6S8B - chains F and U of the 35 polymer chains in the assembly; structure by electron microscopy, 2.41 A resolution.

# Chain F
Name: CRISPR-associated RAMP protein, Cmr4 family
Source organism: Sulfolobus islandicus (strain REY15A)
Reference sequence: F0NDX6 (F0NDX6_SULIR); numbering as in UniProt (aligned over 1-286)
Sequence (286 residues; numbered 1 to 286; the number before each row is that of its first residue):
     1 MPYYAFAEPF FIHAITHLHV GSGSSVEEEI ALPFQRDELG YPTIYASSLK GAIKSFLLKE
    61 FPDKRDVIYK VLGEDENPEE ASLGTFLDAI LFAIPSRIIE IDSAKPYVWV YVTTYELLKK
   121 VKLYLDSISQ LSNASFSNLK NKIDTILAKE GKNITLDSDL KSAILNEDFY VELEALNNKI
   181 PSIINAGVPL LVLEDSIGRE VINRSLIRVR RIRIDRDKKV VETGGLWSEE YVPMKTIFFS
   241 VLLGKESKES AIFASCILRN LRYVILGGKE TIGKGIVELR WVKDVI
Unresolved in the structure: 1
Construct notes: conflict Ala31 (Asp in F0NDX6)

# Chain U
Molecule: Cognate target RNA
Source organism: Sulfolobus islandicus REY15A
Sequence (46 nucleotides; each row starts with the number of its first residue):
     1 UGUUAAGUCU GGUUUCCCUC CAGGGUAUCU AAGCUUUGAA AAAAAA
Unresolved in the structure: 1, 46

# Chain F / chain U interface
Residue-residue contacts (16):
  Glu29(F) - U30(U)  sugar contact
  Ile30(F) - C29(U)  base contact
  Ile30(F) - U30(U)  hydrogen bond to the phosphate
  Leu32(F) - U30(U)  base contact
  Arg210(F) - C29(U)  base contact
  Val221(F) - U28(U)  base contact
  Glu222(F) - U28(U)  hydrogen bond to the sugar
  Thr223(F) - U28(U)  sugar contact
  Gly224(F) - U28(U)  hydrogen bond to the sugar
  Gly224(F) - C29(U)  phosphate contact
  Gly224(F) - U30(U)  hydrogen bond to the sugar
  Gly225(F) - U28(U)  sugar contact
  Leu226(F) - U28(U)  base contact
  Leu226(F) - C29(U)  sugar contact
  Leu226(F) - U30(U)  sugar contact
  Trp227(F) - U30(U)  base contact
Interface residues without a listed pair, chain F (13 interface residues in all): Pro78, Arg213
Interface residues without a listed pair, chain U (5 interface residues in all): A31, G38

# Overview
The interface between chain F and chain U involves 13 residues on one side and 5 on the other; the contacts
include 4 hydrogen bonds. Polar pairs include Glu222(F)-U28(U), Gly224(F)-U28(U) and Gly224(F)-U30(U).
Here chain F is CRISPR-associated RAMP protein, Cmr4 family (Sulfolobus islandicus (strain REY15A)) and chain
U is Cognate target RNA (Sulfolobus islandicus REY15A). Entry 6S8B (Cryo-EM structure of the Type III-B
Cmr-beta bound to cognate target RNA and AMPPnP, state 1) was determined by electron microscopy, deposited
together with 6S6B, 6S8E, 6S91, 6SH8, 6SHB and 6SIC.
